PDB entry 6YCS | X-ray diffraction, 3.05 A resolution | chains C and F of the 6 polymer chains in the assembly

Chain C:
Protein: PC4 protein
From: Homo sapiens
Reference sequence: Q6IBA2 (Q6IBA2_HUMAN); residue numbers follow UniProt; this construct covers 61-127
Amino-acid sequence (72 residues; row label = number of the first residue in the row):
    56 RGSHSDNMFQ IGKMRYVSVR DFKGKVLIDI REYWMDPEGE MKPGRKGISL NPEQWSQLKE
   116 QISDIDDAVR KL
Unresolved in the structure: 56-59
Sequence notes: expression tag (56-60)

Chain F:
Molecule: 17-nt DNA strand
Sequence (17 nucleotides; each row starts with the number of its first residue; note: 1 number in that range is skipped by the numbering (no residue carries it; nothing is unmodelled there)):
     1 XXXXXXX
    7A X
     8 X
    10 XXXXXXXX
Unresolved in the structure: 7A, 14-17
Modified positions: OKQ (2'-O-methylcytidine-5'-phosphorothioate) at position 1, OKT (2'-O-methyluridine-5'-phosphorothioate) at position 2, RFJ (2'-O-methyl-5'-O-thiophosphonoguanosine) at position 3, OKQ (2'-O-methylcytidine-5'-phosphorothioate) at position 4, OKT (2'-O-methyluridine-5'-phosphorothioate) at position 5, PPS (3'-phosphate-adenosine-5'-phosphate sulfate) at position 6, GS (guanosine-5'-thio-monophosphate) at position 7, OKN (5'-methyl-2'-deoxycytidine-5'-phosphorothioate) at position 7A, OKN (5'-methyl-2'-deoxycytidine-5'-phosphorothioate) at position 8, PST (thymidine-5'-thiophosphate) at position 10, OKN (5'-methyl-2'-deoxycytidine-5'-phosphorothioate) at position 11, PST (thymidine-5'-thiophosphate) at position 12, GS (guanosine-5'-thio-monophosphate) at position 13, GS (guanosine-5'-thio-monophosphate) at position 14, AS (2-deoxy-adenosine -5'-thio-monophosphate) at position 15, OKT (2'-O-methyluridine-5'-phosphorothioate) at position 16, OKT (2'-O-methyluridine-5'-phosphorothioate) at position 17

Interface between chain C and chain F:
Residue-residue contacts - 20 pairs, chain C then chain F:
  Arg70(C) - GS_13(F)  salt bridge to the phosphate
  Arg75(C) - RFJ_3(F)  base contact
  Phe77(C) - RFJ_3(F)  base contact
  Phe77(C) - OKQ_4(F)
  Leu82(C) - RFJ_3(F)  sugar contact
  Leu82(C) - OKQ_4(F)
  Arg86(C) - OKT_2(F)  hydrogen bond to the phosphate
  Arg86(C) - RFJ_3(F)  salt bridge to the phosphate
  Trp89(C) - OKQ_1(F)
  Pro98(C) - OKQ_1(F)
  Pro98(C) - OKT_2(F)  base contact
  Gly99(C) - OKQ_1(F)
  Gly99(C) - OKT_2(F)  sugar contact
  Arg100(C) - OKQ_1(F)
  Arg100(C) - OKT_2(F)  sugar contact
  Arg100(C) - PST_12(F)  salt bridge to the phosphate
  Lys101(C) - GS_13(F)  salt bridge to the phosphate
  Gly102(C) - RFJ_3(F)  base contact
  Ser104(C) - RFJ_3(F)  sugar contact
  Ser104(C) - OKQ_4(F)
Interface residues without a listed pair, chain C (14 interface residues in all): Asp84, Ile103

In short:
Chain C and chain F form an interface of 14 and 6 residues respectively, with 1 hydrogen bond and 4 salt
bridges. Polar contacts include Arg86(C)-OKT_2(F), Arg70(C)-GS_13(F) and Arg86(C)-RFJ_3(F).
Chain C is PC4 protein (Homo sapiens) and chain F is a 17-nt DNA strand; the structure, Human Transcription
Cofactor PC4 DNA-binding domain in complex with full phosphorothioate 5-10-5 2'-O-methyl DNA gapmer antisense
..., was determined by X-ray diffraction.
